7SXO - chains A and G of the 7 polymer chains in the assembly; structure by electron microscopy, 3.30 A resolution.

[Chain A]
Name: Lon protease homolog, mitochondrial
Organism: Saccharomyces cerevisiae (strain ATCC 204508 / S288c)
Notes: EC 3.4.21.53
UniProt: P36775 (LONM_YEAST); numbering as in UniProt (aligned over 182-1133)
Sequence (968 residues; row label = number of the first residue in the row):
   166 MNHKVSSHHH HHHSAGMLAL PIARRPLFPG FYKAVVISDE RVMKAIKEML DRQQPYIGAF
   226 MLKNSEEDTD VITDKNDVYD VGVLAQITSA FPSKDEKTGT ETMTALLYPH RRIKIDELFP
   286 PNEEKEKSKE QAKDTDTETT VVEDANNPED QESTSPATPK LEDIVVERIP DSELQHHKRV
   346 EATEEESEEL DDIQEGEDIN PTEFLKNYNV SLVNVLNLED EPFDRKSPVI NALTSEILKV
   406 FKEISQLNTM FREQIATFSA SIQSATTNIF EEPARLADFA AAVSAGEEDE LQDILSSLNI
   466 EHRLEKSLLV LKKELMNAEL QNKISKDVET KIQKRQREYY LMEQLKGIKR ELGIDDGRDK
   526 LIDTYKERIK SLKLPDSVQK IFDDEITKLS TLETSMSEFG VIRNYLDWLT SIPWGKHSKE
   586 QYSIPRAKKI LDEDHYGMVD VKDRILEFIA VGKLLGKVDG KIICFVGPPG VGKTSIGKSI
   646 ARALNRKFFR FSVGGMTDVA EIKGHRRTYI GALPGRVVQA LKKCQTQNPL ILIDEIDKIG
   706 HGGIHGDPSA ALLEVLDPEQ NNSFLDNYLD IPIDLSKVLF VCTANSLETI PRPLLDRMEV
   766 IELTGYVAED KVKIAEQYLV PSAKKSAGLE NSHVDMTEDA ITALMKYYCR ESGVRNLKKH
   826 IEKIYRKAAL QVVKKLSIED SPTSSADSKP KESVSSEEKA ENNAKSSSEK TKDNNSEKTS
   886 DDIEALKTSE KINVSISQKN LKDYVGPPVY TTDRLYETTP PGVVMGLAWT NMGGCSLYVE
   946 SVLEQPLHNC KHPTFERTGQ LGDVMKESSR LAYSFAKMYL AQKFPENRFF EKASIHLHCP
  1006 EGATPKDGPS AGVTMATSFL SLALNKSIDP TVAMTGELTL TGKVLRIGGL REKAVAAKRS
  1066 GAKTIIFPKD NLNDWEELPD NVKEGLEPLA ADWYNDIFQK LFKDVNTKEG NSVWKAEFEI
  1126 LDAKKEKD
Unresolved in the structure: 166-528, 843-895, 954-956, 1031, 1130-1133
Sequence notes: expression tag (166-181)
Disulfide bonds: Cys629-Cys747
Metal / ion sites: Mg2+ near Ser657 (its only coordinating residue here)
Residues lining bound ligands: ATP (adenosine-5'-triphosphate): Asp599, His600, Tyr601, Gly602, Met603, Pro633, Pro634, Gly635, Val636, Gly637, Lys638, Thr639, Ser640, Tyr771, Ile779, Tyr783, Val819, Arg820
Swiss-Prot annotation at these positions:
  - active site: Ser1015, Lys1058
  - binding site (ATP): Gly632 to Thr639
  - mutagenesis: Lys638 (K638N: Abolishes ATP-binding), Ser1015 (S1015A: Abolishes peptidase activity)
Reported in the primary citation:
  - binding site for endogenous substrate (chain G): Tyr674, Ile675
  - binding site for ATP: Lys638, Glu700, Asn750, Arg820
  - binding site for Mg2+: Glu700 (proposed by the authors, not directly observed)
  - catalytic residues: Ser1015, Lys1058
  - mutagenesis - S1015A: abolished catalytic activity on casein
  - conformationally variable residues: Asp1012

[Chain G]
Name: endogenous substrate
Organism: Escherichia coli
Sequence (12 residues; numbered -6 to 2 plus 3 insertion-coded residues; the number before each row is that of its first residue; a row labelled like 1A-1C holds insertion residues (1A, then the next letters in order); numbers below 1 keep their minus sign (UNK-6 is residue -6); X marks 12 residues of unknown identity (built as UNK)):
    -6 XXXXXXXX
 1A-1C XXX
     2 X
Unresolved in the structure: 1A-1C

[Chain A / chain G interface]
Interface residues of chain A (facing chain G), 5 residues: His670, Thr673, Tyr674, Ile675, His710

[Overview]
Chain A and chain G make no direct contact in this assembly. Bound to chain A: ATP. Curated annotation
(UniProt) lists active-site residues Ser1015(A) and Lys1058(A), 8 ATP-binding residues and 2 mutagenesis sites
on chain A. The paper reports catalytic residues Ser1015(A) and Lys1058(A); S1015A of chain A abolishes
catalytic activity on casein.
Here chain A is Lon protease homolog, mitochondrial (Saccharomyces cerevisiae (strain ATCC 204508 / S288c))
and chain G is endogenous substrate (Escherichia coli). Entry 7SXO (Yeast Lon (PIM1) with endogenous
substrate) was determined by electron microscopy.
